PDB entry 7FPI | X-ray diffraction, 1.63 A resolution | chains A and B

[Chain A]
Name: Pre-mRNA-splicing factor 8
Source organism: Saccharomyces cerevisiae S288C
UniProtKB: P33334 (PRP8_YEAST); residues 1836-2090 here = UniProt positions 1836-2090
Sequence (258 residues; row label = number of the first residue in the row):
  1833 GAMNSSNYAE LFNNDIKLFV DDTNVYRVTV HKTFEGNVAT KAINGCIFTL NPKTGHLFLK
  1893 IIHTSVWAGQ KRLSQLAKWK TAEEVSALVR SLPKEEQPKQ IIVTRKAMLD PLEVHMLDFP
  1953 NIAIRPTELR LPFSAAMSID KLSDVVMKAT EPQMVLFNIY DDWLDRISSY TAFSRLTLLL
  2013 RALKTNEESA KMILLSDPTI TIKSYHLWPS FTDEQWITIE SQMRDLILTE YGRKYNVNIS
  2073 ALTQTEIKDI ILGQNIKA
Not modelled in the structure: 2070-2090
Differences from the reference sequence: expression tag (1833-1835)
Swiss-Prot annotation at these positions:
  - mutagenesis: Asp1853 (D1853A: Alters protein folding. Severely impaired growth. Strongly reduced growth at 35 degrees Celsius; when associated with A-1854; D1853N: Reduced growth at 30 degrees Celsius ...), Asp1854 (D1854A: Reduced growth at 30 degrees Celsius. Strongly reduced growth at 16 degrees Celsius. Strongly reduced growth at 35 degrees Celsius; when associated with A-1853 ...), Thr1855 (T1855A: Reduced growth at 30 degrees Celsius. Strongly reduced growth at 16 degrees Celsius), Thr1936 (T1936A: Reduced growth at 30 degrees Celsius. Strongly reduced growth at 16 degrees Celsius), Arg1937 (R1937K: Severely impaired growth. Reduced growth at 30 degrees Celsius. Strongly reduced growth at 16 degrees Celsius)

[Chain B]
Name: A1 cistron-splicing factor AAR2
Source organism: Saccharomyces cerevisiae S288C
UniProtKB: P32357 (AAR2_YEAST); aligned to UniProt positions 1-317 over residues 1-317
Sequence (308 residues; numbered -3 to 317; 13 numbers in that range are skipped by the numbering (no residue carries them; nothing is unmodelled there); the number before each row is that of its first residue; numbers below 1 keep their minus sign (Gly-3 is residue -3)):
    -3 GAMAMNTVPF TSAPIEVTIG IDQYSFNVKE NQPFHGIKDI PIGHVHVIHF QHADNSSMRY
    57 GYWFDCRMGN FYIQYDPKDG LYKMMEERDG AKFENIVHNF KERQMMVSYP KIDEDDTWYN
   117 LTEFVQMDKI RKIVRKDENQ FSYVDSSMTT VQENEL
   166 SSSSSDPAHS LNYTVINFKS REAIRPGHEM EDFLDKSYYL NTVMLQGIFK NSSNYFGELQ
   226 FAFLNAMFFG NYGSSLQWHA MIELICSSAT VPKHMLDKLD EILYYQIKTL PEQYSDILLN
   286 ERVWNICLYS SFQKNSLHNT EKIMENKYPE LL
Not modelled in the structure: -3 to 0, 166-169
Differences from the reference sequence: expression tag (-3 to 0); conflict Ser166 (Leu153 in P32357), Ser167 (Lys154 in P32357), Ser170 (Asp in P32357)
Small-molecule neighbours: N,N'-dicyclopropyl-N-(prop-2-en-1-yl)urea (V1I): Ala231, Gly235, Asn236, Tyr237, Ser240, Asp281, Ile282, Leu283
Swiss-Prot annotation at these positions:
  - region: Leu261 to Ile282 (Leucine-zipper)
  - modified residue: Ser253 (Phosphoserine), Thr274 (Phosphothreonine)

[How chain A and chain B interact]
Residue-residue contacts (18; chain A residue first):
  Gln1907(A) - Met195(B)
  Gln1907(A) - Leu199(B)
  Leu1908(A) - Met195(B)  hydrophobic
  Trp1911(A) - Glu194(B)
  Trp1911(A) - Met195(B)
  Trp1911(A) - Phe198(B)  hydrophobic
  Asp1942(A) - Lys184(B)  salt bridge
  Asp1942(A) - Phe198(B)
  Glu1945(A) - Lys184(B)  salt bridge
  Val1946(A) - Ile189(B)  hydrophobic
  Val1946(A) - Glu194(B)
  Val1946(A) - Phe198(B)  hydrophobic
  His1947(A) - Glu194(B)
  Leu1949(A) - Lys184(B)
  Leu1949(A) - Ser185(B)
  Leu1949(A) - Arg186(B)
  Leu1949(A) - Ile189(B)  hydrophobic
  Asp1950(A) - Arg186(B)  salt bridge

[In short]
9 residues of chain A face 8 of chain B across their interface, with 3 salt bridges. Polar contacts include
Asp1942(A)-Lys184(B), Glu1945(A)-Lys184(B) and Asp1950(A)-Arg186(B). Ligands of chain B:
N,N'-dicyclopropyl-N-(prop-2-en-1-yl)urea. From UniProt: 5 mutagenesis sites on chain A.
Chain A is Pre-mRNA-splicing factor 8 and chain B is A1 cistron-splicing factor AAR2, both from Saccharomyces
cerevisiae S288C; the structure, PanDDA analysis group deposition -- Aar2/RNaseH in complex with fragment
P10C11 from the F2X-Universal Library, was determined by X-ray diffraction, deposited together with 5ST0,
5ST1, 5ST2, 5ST3, 5ST4, 5ST5 and 248 further entries.
